6EQ6 - chain A; structure by X-ray diffraction, 2.00 A resolution.

# Chain A
Molecule: 7,8-dihydro-8-oxoguanine triphosphatase
Organism: Homo sapiens
Notes: EC 3.6.1.55, 3.6.1.56
UniProtKB: P36639 (8ODP_HUMAN); residues 1-156 here correspond to UniProt positions 42-197 (UniProt number = residue number + 41)
Chain sequence (182 residues; numbered -25 to 156; the number before each row is that of its first residue; numbers below 1 keep their minus sign (Met-25 is residue -25)):
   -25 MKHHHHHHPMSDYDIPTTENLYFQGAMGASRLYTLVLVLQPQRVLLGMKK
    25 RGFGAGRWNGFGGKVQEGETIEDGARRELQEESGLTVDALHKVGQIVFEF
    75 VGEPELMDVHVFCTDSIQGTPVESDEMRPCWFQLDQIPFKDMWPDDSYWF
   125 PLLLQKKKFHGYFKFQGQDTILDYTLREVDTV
Unresolved in the structure: -25 to 2
Differences from the reference sequence: initiating methionine (-25); expression tag (-24 to 0)
Residues lining bound ligands: 3-pyrrolidin-1-ylquinoxalin-2-amine (EV2): Leu9, Phe27, Asn33, Phe72, Phe74, Val83, Trp117, Asp119, Asp120, Trp123, Phe139, Gln142
From the paper describing this entry:
  - binding site for 3-pyrrolidin-1-ylquinoxalin-2-amine: Phe72, Trp117, Asp119, Asp120, Phe139

# Summary
Bound to chain A: 3-pyrrolidin-1-ylquinoxalin-2-amine. The paper reports a binding site for
3-pyrrolidin-1-ylquinoxalin-2-amine at Phe72, Trp117 and Asp119 among others.
Chain A is 7,8-dihydro-8-oxoguanine triphosphatase (Homo sapiens); the structure, MTH1 in complex with
fragment 1, was determined by X-ray diffraction together with 6EQ2, 6EQ3, 6EQ4, 6EQ5 and 6EQ7 from the same
study.
